Entry 1U3H (X-ray diffraction, 2.42 A resolution); this record covers chains A and B of the 5 polymer chains in the assembly.

# Chain A
Protein: T-cell receptor alpha-chain
From: Mus musculus
Notes: fragment: v2.3-j39-c
UniProt: Q5R1B3 (Q5R1B3_MOUSE); aligned to UniProt positions 30-134 over residues 2-111 (the alignment contains insertions or deletions, so no single offset holds)
Chain sequence (110 residues; numbered 2 to 116; 5 numbers in that range are skipped by the numbering (no residue carries them; nothing is unmodelled there); the number before each row is that of its first residue):
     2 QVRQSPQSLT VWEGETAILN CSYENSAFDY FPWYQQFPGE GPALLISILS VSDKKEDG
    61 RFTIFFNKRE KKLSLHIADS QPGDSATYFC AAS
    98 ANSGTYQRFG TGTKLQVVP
Disulfide bonds: Cys22-Cys90

# Chain B
Protein: Mouse TCRVbeta 172.10, extracellular variable domain
From: Mus musculus
Notes: engineered mutation(s): G17E,H47Y,I75T,L78S
UniProt: P04213 (TVB5_MOUSE); aligned to UniProt positions 11-121 over residues 3-117 (the alignment contains insertions or deletions, so no single offset holds)
Chain sequence (111 residues; row label = number of the first residue in the row; note: 4 numbers in that range are skipped by the numbering (no residue carries them; nothing is unmodelled there)):
     3 AVTQSPRNKV AVTGEKVTLS CNQTNNHNNM YWYRQDTGHG LRLIYYSYGA GSTEKGDIPD
    63 G
    65 YKASRPSQEN FSLTLESATP SQTSVYFCAS GDAGGG
   104 YEQYFGPGTR LTVL
Disulfide bonds: Cys23-Cys92

# Interface between chain A and chain B
Pairs across the interface - 33 pairs, chain A then chain B:
  Tyr31(A) - Gly99(B)
  Tyr31(A) - Gly100(B)
  Tyr35(A) - Glu105(B)
  Tyr35(A) - Gln106(B)  hydrogen bond (side chain-backbone)
  Tyr35(A) - Phe108(B)  hydrophobic
  Gln37(A) - Gln37(B)  hydrogen bond
  Gln37(A) - Phe91(B)
  Gly40(A) - Arg9(B)  hydrogen bond (backbone-side chain)
  Gly40(A) - Pro110(B)
  Glu41(A) - Pro110(B)
  Gly42(A) - Phe91(B)
  Gly42(A) - Gly109(B)  hydrogen bond (backbone-backbone)
  Gly42(A) - Pro110(B)
  Pro43(A) - Phe108(B)
  Leu45(A) - Glu105(B)
  Phe89(A) - Gln37(B)
  Phe89(A) - Leu43(B)  hydrophobic
  Ser93(A) - Gly99(B)  hydrogen bond (side chain-backbone)
  Ser93(A) - Gly100(B)
  Gly101(A) - Gly98(B)
  Gly101(A) - Gly99(B)
  Thr102(A) - Gly99(B)
  Tyr103(A) - Leu45(B)  hydrophobic
  Tyr103(A) - Tyr48(B)
  Tyr103(A) - Gly58(B)
  Tyr103(A) - Asp59(B)  hydrogen bond
  Gln104(A) - Gly99(B)  hydrogen bond (side chain-backbone)
  Gln104(A) - Tyr104(B)  hydrogen bond (side chain-backbone)
  Gln104(A) - Gln106(B)
  Phe106(A) - Tyr35(B)
  Phe106(A) - Phe108(B)  hydrophobic
  Gly107(A) - Gly42(B)
  Thr108(A) - Gly42(B)
Other interface residues (no listed pair), chain B (21 interface residues in all): Tyr33, His41

# Summary
The interface between chain A and chain B involves 17 residues on one side and 21 on the other; the contacts
include 8 hydrogen bonds. Polar pairs include Tyr35(A)-Gln106(B), Gln37(A)-Gln37(B) and Gly40(A)-Arg9(B).
Chain A is T-cell receptor alpha-chain and chain B is Mouse TCRVbeta 172.10, extracellular variable domain,
both from Mus musculus; the structure, Crystal structure of mouse TCR 172.10 complexed with MHC class II I-Au
molecule at 2.4 A, was determined by X-ray diffraction.
